Entry 5BS7 (X-ray diffraction, 3.30 A resolution); this record covers chains B and F of the 6 polymer chains in the assembly.

Chain B:
Molecule: Histone H3.2
From: Xenopus laevis
UniProt: P84233 (H32_XENLA); residues 25-135 here correspond to UniProt positions 26-136 (UniProt number = residue number + 1)
Sequence (111 residues; numbered 25 to 135; the number before each row is that of its first residue):
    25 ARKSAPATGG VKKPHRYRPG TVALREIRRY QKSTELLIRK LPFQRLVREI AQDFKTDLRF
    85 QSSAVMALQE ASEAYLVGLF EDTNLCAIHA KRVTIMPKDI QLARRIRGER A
Unresolved in the structure: 25-59
UniProt features mapped onto this chain:
  - modified residue: R26 (Citrulline), K27 (N6,N6,N6-trimethyllysine), S28 (ADP-ribosylserine), K36 (N6,N6,N6-trimethyllysine), K37 (N6-methyllysine), Y41 (Phosphotyrosine), K56 (N6,N6,N6-trimethyllysine), S57 (Phosphoserine), K64 (N6-(2-hydroxyisobutyryl)lysine), K79 (N6,N6,N6-trimethyllysine), T80 (Phosphothreonine), S86 (Phosphoserine), T107 (Phosphothreonine), K115 (N6-acetyllysine), K122 (N6-(2-hydroxyisobutyryl)lysine)
  - lipidation: C110 (S-palmitoyl cysteine)
What the authors report for this chain:
  - mutagenesis - L126E/I130E: decreased binding to hSpt2(571-685)
  - mutagenesis - L126E/I130E: decreased binding to Protein SPT2 homolog (chain F)

Chain F:
Molecule: Protein SPT2 homolog
From: Homo sapiens
UniProt: Q68D10 (SPT2_HUMAN); residue numbers follow UniProt; this construct covers 571-685
Sequence (115 residues; each row starts with the number of its first residue):
   571 GPQRLPFPTG YKRQREYEEE DDDDDEYDSE MEDFIEDEGE PQEEISKHIR EIFGYDRKKY
   631 KDESDYALRY MESSWKEQQK EEAKSLRLGM QEDLEEMRRE EEEMQRRRAK KLKRR
Unresolved in the structure: 571-604, 627-685
UniProt features mapped onto this chain:
  - modified residue: K582 (N6-acetyllysine), S599 (Phosphoserine)
What the authors report for this chain:
  - mutagenesis - L658A/G659N: abolished binding to Histone H3.2 (chain B)
  - mutagenesis - K650A, E671A: unchanged binding to Histone H3.2 (chain B)
  - mutagenesis - M641A, E651A/E652A: decreased binding to H3/H4
  - mutagenesis - K650A, E671A: unchanged binding to H3/H4 tetramer

Chain B / chain F interface:
Pairs across the interface (8):
  L61(B) - Y625(F)
  A91(B) - I619(F)
  E94(B) - S616(F)
  E94(B) - I619(F)
  A95(B) - I619(F)  hydrophobic
  A98(B) - F623(F)  hydrophobic
  A98(B) - Y625(F)  hydrophobic
  Y99(B) - F623(F)  hydrophobic
Also at the interface, not in a pair above, chain B (7 interface residues in all): V101
The authors on this interface:
  - hot spots on chain F (mutagenesis) - E651A/E652A: abolished binding to Histone H3.2 (chain B)

Overview:
7 residues of chain B face 4 of chain F across their interface. The paper reports that L658A/G659N and
E651A/E652A of chain F abolish binding to Histone H3.2 (chain B); M641A and E651A/E652A of chain F reduce
binding to H3/H4; 6 substitutions were tested in all.
Chain B is Histone H3.2 (Xenopus laevis) and chain F is Protein SPT2 homolog (Homo sapiens); the structure,
Structure of histone H3/H4 in complex with Spt2, was determined by X-ray diffraction together with 5BSA from
the same study.
